PDB entry 5L66 | X-ray diffraction, 2.80 A resolution | chains C and D of the 28 polymer chains in the assembly

# Chain C
Protein: Proteasome subunit alpha type-4
Organism: Saccharomyces cerevisiae (strain ATCC 204508 / S288c)
Notes: EC 3.4.25.1
UniProt: P40303 (PSA4_YEAST); residues -1 to 252 here correspond to UniProt positions 1-254 (UniProt number = residue number + 2)
Amino-acid sequence (254 residues; each row starts with the number of its first residue; numbers below 1 keep their minus sign (Met-1 is residue -1)):
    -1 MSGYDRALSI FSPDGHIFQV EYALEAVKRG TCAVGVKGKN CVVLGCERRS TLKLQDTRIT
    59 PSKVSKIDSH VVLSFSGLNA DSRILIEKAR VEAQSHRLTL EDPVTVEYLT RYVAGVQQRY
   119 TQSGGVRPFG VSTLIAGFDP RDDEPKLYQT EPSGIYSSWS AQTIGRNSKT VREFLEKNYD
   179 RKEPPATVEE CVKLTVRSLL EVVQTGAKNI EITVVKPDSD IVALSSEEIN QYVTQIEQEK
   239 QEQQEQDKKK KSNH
Not modelled in the structure: -1 to 0, 241-252
Swiss-Prot annotation at these positions:
  - modified residue: Thr58 (Phosphothreonine)

# Chain D
Protein: Proteasome subunit alpha type-5
Organism: Saccharomyces cerevisiae (strain ATCC 204508 / S288c)
Notes: EC 3.4.25.1
UniProt: P32379 (PSA5_YEAST); residues -7 to 252 here correspond to UniProt positions 1-260 (UniProt number = residue number + 8)
Amino-acid sequence (260 residues; numbered -7 to 252; the number before each row is that of its first residue; numbers below 1 keep their minus sign (Met-7 is residue -7)):
    -7 MFLTRSEYDR GVSTFSPEGR LFQVEYSLEA IKLGSTAIGI ATKEGVVLGV EKRATSPLLE
    53 SDSIEKIVEI DRHIGCAMSG LTADARSMIE HARTAAVTHN LYYDEDINVE SLTQSVCDLA
   113 LRFGEGASGE ERLMSRPFGV ALLIAGHDAD DGYQLFHAEP SGTFYRYNAK AIGSGSEGAQ
   173 AELLNEWHSS LTLKEAELLV LKILKQVMEE KLDENNAQLS CITKQDGFKI YDNEKTAELI
   233 KELKEKEAAE SPEEADVEMS
Not modelled in the structure: -7 to 0, 118-124, 243-252

# How chain C and chain D interact
Pairs across the interface (62):
  Asp3(C) - Glu117(D)
  Arg4(C) - Glu117(D)
  Ala5(C) - Val4(D)  hydrophobic
  Ala5(C) - Glu117(D)
  Ala5(C) - Ser127(D)
  Ser7(C) - Ser127(D)
  Ser7(C) - Arg128(D)
  Ile8(C) - Gln15(D)
  Phe9(C) - Gln15(D)
  Phe9(C) - Tyr18(D)  hydrophobic
  Phe9(C) - Ser19(D)
  Phe9(C) - Ala22(D)  hydrophobic
  Phe9(C) - Arg128(D)
  Phe9(C) - Pro129(D)
  Phe9(C) - Gly131(D)
  Ser10(C) - Tyr18(D)
  Pro11(C) - Tyr18(D)  hydrophobic
  Pro11(C) - Glu21(D)
  Asp12(C) - Glu21(D)
  Gly13(C) - Tyr18(D)
  Gly13(C) - Glu21(D)
  Gly13(C) - Ala22(D)
  His14(C) - Leu25(D)
  Ile15(C) - Leu73(D)  hydrophobic
  Ile15(C) - Arg128(D)
  Lys35(C) - Glu52(D)  salt bridge
  Gln116(C) - Ala75(D)
  Gln116(C) - Asp76(D)
  Gln116(C) - Arg128(D)
  Thr119(C) - Arg128(D)  hydrogen bond (backbone-side chain)
  Gln120(C) - Met126(D)
  Gln120(C) - Ser127(D)  hydrogen bond (backbone-backbone)
  Gln120(C) - Arg128(D)
  Gln120(C) - Phe130(D)
  Ser121(C) - Ser127(D)
  Gly122(C) - Ser127(D)
  Ser151(C) - Ala75(D)
  Gly152(C) - Ala75(D)
  Ile153(C) - Thr74(D)
  Ile153(C) - Ala75(D)
  Ser155(C) - Leu51(D)
  Ser155(C) - Ser55(D)
  Ser156(C) - Leu51(D)
  Ser156(C) - Glu52(D)  hydrogen bond (backbone-backbone)
  Ser156(C) - Ser55(D)  hydrogen bond (backbone-side chain)
  Trp157(C) - Thr47(D)
  Trp157(C) - Ser48(D)
  Trp157(C) - Leu50(D)
  Trp157(C) - Leu51(D)
  Trp157(C) - Glu52(D)
  Ser158(C) - Leu50(D)  hydrogen bond (backbone-backbone)
  Ser158(C) - Glu52(D)  hydrogen bond
  Ala159(C) - Leu50(D)
  Leu173(C) - Leu50(D)  hydrophobic
  Glu174(C) - Ser48(D)  hydrogen bond
  Glu174(C) - Pro49(D)
  Glu174(C) - Leu50(D)
  Tyr177(C) - Leu50(D)  hydrophobic
  Arg179(C) - Pro49(D)  hydrogen bond (side chain-backbone)
  Arg179(C) - Leu50(D)
  Arg179(C) - Leu51(D)  hydrogen bond (side chain-backbone)
  Arg179(C) - Glu52(D)
Interface residues without a listed pair, chain C (31 interface residues in all): Arg170
Interface residues without a listed pair, chain D (28 interface residues in all): Asp1, Ser53, Ser79

# Summary
31 residues of chain C and 28 residues of chain D are in contact, with 9 hydrogen bonds and 1 salt bridge.
Polar pairs include Lys35(C)-Glu52(D), Thr119(C)-Arg128(D) and Ser156(C)-Ser55(D).
Here chain C is Proteasome subunit alpha type-4 and chain D is Proteasome subunit alpha type-5, both from
Saccharomyces cerevisiae (strain ATCC 204508 / S288c). Entry 5L66 (Yeast 20S proteasome with mouse beta5i
(1-138) and mouse beta6 (97-111; 118-133) in complex with bortezomib) was determined by X-ray diffraction
(same publication as 5L52, 5L54, 5L55, 5L5A, 5L5B, 5L5D and 30 further entries).
